PDB entry 1JJ1 | X-ray diffraction, 1.90 A resolution | chain A

# Chain A
Name: Lysozyme
Source organism: Gallus gallus
Notes: EC 3.2.1.17
Reference sequence: P00698 (LYSC_CHICK); residues 1-129 here correspond to UniProt positions 19-147 (UniProt number = residue number + 18)
Sequence (129 residues; each row starts with the number of its first residue):
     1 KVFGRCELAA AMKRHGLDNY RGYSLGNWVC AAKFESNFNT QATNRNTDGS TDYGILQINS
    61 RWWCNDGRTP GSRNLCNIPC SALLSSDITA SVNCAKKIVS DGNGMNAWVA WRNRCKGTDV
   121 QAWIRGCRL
Disulfide bonds: Cys-6/Cys-127, Cys-30/Cys-115, Cys-64/Cys-80, Cys-76/Cys-94
Curated features (UniProtKB/Swiss-Prot):
  - active site: Glu-35, Asp-52
  - binding site (substrate): Asp-101

# Overview
Curated annotation (UniProt) lists active-site residues Glu-35 and Asp-52 and substrate-binding residue
Asp-101.
Chain A is Lysozyme (Gallus gallus); the structure, Crystal structure of orthorhombic lysozyme grown at ph 4.6
in presence of 5% sorbitol, was determined by X-ray diffraction (same publication as 1JIS, 1JIT, 1JIY, 1JJ0
and 1JJ3).
